PDB entry 3V04 | X-ray diffraction, 2.70 A resolution | chain A

# Chain A
Molecule: Dual specificity mitogen-activated protein kinase kinase 1
From: Homo sapiens
Notes: EC 2.7.12.2
UniProtKB: Q02750 (MP2K1_HUMAN); numbering as in UniProt (aligned over 62-393)
Amino-acid sequence (341 residues; each row starts with the number of its first residue):
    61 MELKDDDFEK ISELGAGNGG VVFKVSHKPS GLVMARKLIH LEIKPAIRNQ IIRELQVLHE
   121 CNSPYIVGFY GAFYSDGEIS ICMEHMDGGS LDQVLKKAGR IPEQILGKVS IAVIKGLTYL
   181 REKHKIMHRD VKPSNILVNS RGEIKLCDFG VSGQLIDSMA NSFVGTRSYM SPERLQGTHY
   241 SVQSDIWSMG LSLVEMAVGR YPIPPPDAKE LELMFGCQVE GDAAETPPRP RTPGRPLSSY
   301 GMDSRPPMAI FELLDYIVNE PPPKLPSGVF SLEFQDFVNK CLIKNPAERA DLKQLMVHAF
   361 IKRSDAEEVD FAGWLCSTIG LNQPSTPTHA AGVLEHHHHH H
Disordered / not traced: 221-223, 276-305, 383-401
Differences from the reference sequence: expression tag (61, 394-401)
Curated features (UniProtKB/Swiss-Prot):
  - region: E270 to P307 (RAF1-binding)
  - active site: D190 (Proton acceptor)
  - binding site (ATP): L74 to V82, K97, M143 to M146, S150 to Q153, K192 to N195, D208
  - binding site (U0126): K97, D208 to V211
  - binding site (K-252a): E144 to M146, S194
  - modified residue: S218 (Phosphoserine), S222 (Phosphoserine), T286 (Phosphothreonine), T292 (Phosphothreonine), S298 (Phosphoserine)
Ion coordination: Mg2+: N195, D208 (together with ATP)
Residues lining bound ligands:
  - ATP (adenosine-5'-triphosphate): L74, G75, A76, G77, N78, G80, V82, A95, K97, M143, E144, H145, M146, S150, D152, Q153, D190, K192, S194, N195, L197, D208
  - V04 (4-[(2-fluoro-4-iodophenyl)amino]-N-(2-hydroxyethoxy)-1H-indazole-5-carboxamide): G77, N78, G79, G80, K97, I99, L115, L118, V127, I141, M143, C207, D208, F209, G210, V211, S212, L215, I216, M219

# In short
Chain A binds compound V04 and ATP. N195 and D208 coordinate Mg2+. Curated annotation (UniProt) lists
active-site residue D190, 23 ATP-binding residues, 5 U0126-binding residues and 4 K-252a-binding residues.
Chain A is Dual specificity mitogen-activated protein kinase kinase 1 (Homo sapiens); the structure, Discovery
of Novel Allosteric MEK Inhibitors Possessing Classical and Non-classical Bidentate Ser212 Interactions, was
determined by X-ray diffraction, deposited together with 3V01.
